5D39 - chains A and B of the 8 polymer chains in the assembly; structure by X-ray diffraction, 3.20 A resolution.

Chain A (and B):
Protein: Signal transducer and activator of transcription 6
Organism: Homo sapiens
Notes: chain B of this document is another copy of the same molecule, construct and numbering; everything in this record applies to it too
Reference sequence: P42226 (STAT6_HUMAN); residues 123-658 here = UniProt positions 123-658
Amino-acid sequence (539 residues; each row starts with the number of its first residue):
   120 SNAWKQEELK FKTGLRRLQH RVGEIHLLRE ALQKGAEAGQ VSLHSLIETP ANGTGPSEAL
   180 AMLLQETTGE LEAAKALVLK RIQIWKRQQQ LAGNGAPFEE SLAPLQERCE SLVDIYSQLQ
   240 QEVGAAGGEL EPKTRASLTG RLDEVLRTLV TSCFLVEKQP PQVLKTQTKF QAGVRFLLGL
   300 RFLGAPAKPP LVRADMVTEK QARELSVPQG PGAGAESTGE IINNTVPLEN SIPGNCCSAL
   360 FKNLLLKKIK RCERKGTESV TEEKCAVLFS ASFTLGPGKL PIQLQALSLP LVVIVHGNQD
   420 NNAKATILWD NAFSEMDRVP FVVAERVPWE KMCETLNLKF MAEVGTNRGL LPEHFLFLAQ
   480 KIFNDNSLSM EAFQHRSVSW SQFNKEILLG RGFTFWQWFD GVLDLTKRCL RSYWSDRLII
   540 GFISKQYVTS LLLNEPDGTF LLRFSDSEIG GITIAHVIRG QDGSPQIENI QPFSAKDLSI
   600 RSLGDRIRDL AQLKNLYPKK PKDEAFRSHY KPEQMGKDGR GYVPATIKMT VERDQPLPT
Unresolved in the structure: 120-124, 152-177, 303-304, 325-334, 652-658 (chain B: 120-124, 152-179, 302-304, 325-334, 373-374, 652-658)
Differences from the reference sequence: expression tag (120-122)
Modified positions: Tyr-641 (O-phosphotyrosine; PTR)
UniProt features mapped onto this chain:
  - modified residue: Tyr-641 (Phosphotyrosine)
  - natural variant: Ala-321 (A321V: Does not affect DNA-binding transcription factor activity), Glu-372 (E372K: In HIES6), Glu-382 (E382Q: In HIES6), Asp-419 (D419A: In HIES6; D419G: In HIES6; D419H: In HIES6; D419N: In HIES6; D419Y: In HIES6), Asp-519 (D519H: In HIES6), Lys-595 (K595R: In HIES6), Pro-643 (P643R: In HIES6)
  - mutagenesis: Tyr-641 (Y641F: Abolishes phosphorylation. Loss of DNA-binding transcription factor activity)
What the authors report for this chain:
  - binding site for the 21-nt DNA strand: His-415
  - mutagenesis - H415N (7.5-fold): increased binding to M67
  - mutagenesis - H415N (3.8-fold): increased binding to T1
  - mutagenesis - H415N: increased signaling in response to N3 site DNA
  - mutagenesis - H415A: abolished signaling in response to N3
  - specificity-determining residues: His-415
  - specificity-determining residues: Asn-417 (proposed by the authors, not directly observed)
  - mutagenesis - H415N (Kd 2.2 uM): decreased binding to CS4
  - mutagenesis - H415N (Kd 2.2 uM): decreased binding to IHG
  - mutagenesis - H415N: decreased signaling in response to N4 site DNA
  - mutagenesis - H415A: abolished signaling in response to N4 site DNAs
  - mutagenesis - K288A, K367A/K369A: decreased signaling
  - mutagenesis - K284A, K284D, K288D, K367D/K369D, H415A, Q418A: abolished signaling in response to IL-4
  - disease-associated variants - E372K, E377K, D419A, D419G, D419H: increased signaling (citing earlier work)
  - mutagenesis - S407A, S407E: decreased signaling in response to IL-4
  - mutagenesis - S407E: decreased signaling in response to antiviral signaling pathways
  - mutagenesis - K284A, K284D, K288D, K367D/K369D, H415A, Q418A: abolished binding to CS4
  - mutagenesis - S407A, S407E: decreased expression

Interface between chain A and chain B:
Residue-residue contacts - 19 pairs, chain A then chain B:
  Ala-443(A) / Glu-623(B)
  Glu-444(A) / Glu-623(B)  hydrogen bond (backbone-side chain)
  Arg-445(A) / Lys-619(B)
  Arg-445(A) / Glu-623(B)  salt bridge
  Pro-447(A) / Arg-626(B)
  Pro-447(A) / Ser-627(B)
  Phe-482(A) / Asn-466(B)
  Asn-483(A) / Asn-466(B)
  Asp-484(A) / Asn-466(B)
  Asn-485(A) / Asn-466(B)
  Ala-491(A) / Arg-530(B)
  His-494(A) / Ser-531(B)  hydrogen bond (backbone-side chain)
  His-494(A) / Ser-627(B)
  His-494(A) / His-628(B)  hydrogen bond (backbone-side chain)
  Arg-495(A) / Ser-534(B)  hydrogen bond (side chain-backbone)
  Arg-495(A) / Asp-535(B)  salt bridge
  Arg-495(A) / Ser-627(B)
  Ser-496(A) / Asp-535(B)  hydrogen bond (backbone-side chain)
  Ser-496(A) / Ser-627(B)  hydrogen bond
Interface residues without a listed pair, chain A (14 interface residues in all): Ser-486, Ser-488
Interface residues without a listed pair, chain B (12 interface residues in all): Gly-464, Ala-624

In short:
14 residues of chain A and 12 residues of chain B are in contact; the contacts include 6 hydrogen bonds and 2
salt bridges. Polar contacts include Arg-445(A)/Glu-623(B), Arg-495(A)/Asp-535(B) and Glu-444(A)/Glu-623(B).
The paper reports a binding site for the 21-nt DNA strand at His-415(A); K284A, K284D and K288D of chain A,
among others, abolish signaling in response to IL-4; 16 substitutions were tested in all.
Chain A and chain B are both Signal transducer and activator of transcription 6 (Homo sapiens); the structure,
Transcription factor-DNA complex, was determined by X-ray diffraction together with 4Y5U and 4Y5W from the
same study.
